Entry 2E3Z (X-ray diffraction, 1.50 A resolution); this record covers chain A.

Chain A:
Name: Beta-glucosidase
From: Phanerochaete chrysosporium
Notes: EC 3.2.1.21
UniProt: Q25BW5 (Q25BW5_PHACH); residue numbers follow UniProt; this construct covers 1-462
Sequence (465 residues; each row starts with the number of its first residue; numbers below 1 keep their minus sign (Leu-2 is residue -2)):
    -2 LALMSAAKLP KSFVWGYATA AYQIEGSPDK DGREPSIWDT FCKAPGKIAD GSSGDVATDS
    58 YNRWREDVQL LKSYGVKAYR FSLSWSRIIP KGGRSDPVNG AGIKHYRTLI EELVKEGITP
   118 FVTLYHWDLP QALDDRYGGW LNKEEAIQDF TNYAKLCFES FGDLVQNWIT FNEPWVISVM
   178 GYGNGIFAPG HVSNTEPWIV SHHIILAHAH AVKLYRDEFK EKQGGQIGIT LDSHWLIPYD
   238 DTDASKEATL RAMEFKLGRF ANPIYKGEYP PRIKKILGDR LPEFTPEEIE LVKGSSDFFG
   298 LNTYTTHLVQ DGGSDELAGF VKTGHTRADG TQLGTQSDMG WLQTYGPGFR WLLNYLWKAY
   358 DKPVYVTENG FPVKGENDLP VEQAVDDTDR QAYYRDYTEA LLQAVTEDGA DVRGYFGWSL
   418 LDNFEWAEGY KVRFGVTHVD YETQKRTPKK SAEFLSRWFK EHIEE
Unresolved in the structure: -2 to 2
Sequence notes: cloning artifact (-2 to 0)
Curated features (UniProtKB/Swiss-Prot):
  - active site: Glu170 (Proton donor), Glu365 (Nucleophile)
  - binding site (substrate): Gln20, His123, Asn169, Tyr301, Trp415, Glu422, Trp423
  - mutagenesis: Val173 (V173C: 2-fold decrease in affinity for cellobiose), Met177 (M177L: Small decrease in affinity for cellobiose), Asp229 (D229N: 17-fold decrease in affinity for cellobiose and displays more acidic optimum pH than wild-type. No effect on optimum pH; when associated with A-253), His231 (H231D: 3-fold decrease in affinity for cellobiose), Lys253 (K253A: 7-fold decrease in affinity for cellobiose. No effect on optimum pH; when associated with N-229)

Summary:
Curated annotation (UniProt) lists active-site residues Glu170 and Glu365, 7 substrate-binding residues and 5
mutagenesis sites.
Chain A is Beta-glucosidase (Phanerochaete chrysosporium); the structure, Crystal structure of intracellular
family 1 beta-glucosidase BGL1A from the basidiomycete Phanerochaete chrysosporium in substrate-free form, was
determined by X-ray diffraction (same publication as 2E40).
